6ZO7 - chains C and E of the 5 polymer chains in the assembly; structure by X-ray diffraction, 2.85 A resolution.

# Chain C
Protein: Multidrug efflux pump subunit AcrB
From: Escherichia coli K-12
UniProtKB: P31224 (ACRB_ECOLI); residue numbers follow UniProt; this construct covers 1-1049
Chain sequence (1057 residues; each row starts with the number of its first residue):
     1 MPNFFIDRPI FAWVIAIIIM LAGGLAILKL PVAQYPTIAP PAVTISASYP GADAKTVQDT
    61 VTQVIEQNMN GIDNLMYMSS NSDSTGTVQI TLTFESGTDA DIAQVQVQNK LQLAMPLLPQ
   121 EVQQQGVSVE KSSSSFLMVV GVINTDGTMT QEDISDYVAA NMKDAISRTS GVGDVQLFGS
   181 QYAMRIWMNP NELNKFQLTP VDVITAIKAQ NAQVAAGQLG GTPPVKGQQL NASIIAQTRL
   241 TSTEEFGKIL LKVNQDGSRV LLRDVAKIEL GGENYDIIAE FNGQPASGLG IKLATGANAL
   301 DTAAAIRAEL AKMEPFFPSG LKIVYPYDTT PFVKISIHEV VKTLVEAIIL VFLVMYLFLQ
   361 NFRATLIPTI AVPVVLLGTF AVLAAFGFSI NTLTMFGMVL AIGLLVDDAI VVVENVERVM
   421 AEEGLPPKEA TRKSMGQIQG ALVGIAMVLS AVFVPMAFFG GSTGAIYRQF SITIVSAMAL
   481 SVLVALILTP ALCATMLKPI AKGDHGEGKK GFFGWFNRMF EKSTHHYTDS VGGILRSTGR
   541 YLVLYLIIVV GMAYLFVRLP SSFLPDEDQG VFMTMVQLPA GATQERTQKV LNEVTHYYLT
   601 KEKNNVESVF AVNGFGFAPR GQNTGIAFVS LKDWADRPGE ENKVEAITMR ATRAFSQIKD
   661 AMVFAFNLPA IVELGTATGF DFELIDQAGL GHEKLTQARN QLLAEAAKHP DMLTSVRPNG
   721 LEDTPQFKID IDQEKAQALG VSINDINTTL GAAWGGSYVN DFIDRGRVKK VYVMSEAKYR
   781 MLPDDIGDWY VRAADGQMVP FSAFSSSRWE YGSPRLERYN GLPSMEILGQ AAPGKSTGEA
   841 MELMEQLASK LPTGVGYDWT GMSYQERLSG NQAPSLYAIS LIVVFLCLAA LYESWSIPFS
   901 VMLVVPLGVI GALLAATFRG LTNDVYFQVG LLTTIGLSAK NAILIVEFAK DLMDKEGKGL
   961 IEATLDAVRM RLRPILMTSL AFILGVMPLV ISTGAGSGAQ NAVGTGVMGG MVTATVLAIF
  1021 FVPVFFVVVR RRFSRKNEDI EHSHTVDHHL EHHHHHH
Disordered / not traced: 1035-1057
Differences from the reference sequence: conflict Pro-619 (Gly in P31224); expression tag (1050-1057)
Residues lining bound ligands:
  - phosphatidylethanolamine (PTY), molecule 1: Gln-439, Gly-440, Val-443, Met-447, Cys-887, Ala-890, Leu-891, Tyr-892, Lys-950, Asp-954
  - phosphatidylethanolamine (PTY), molecule 2: Ala-878, Ile-882, Phe-885, Leu-886, Ser-894, Trp-895, Ser-896, Lys-950, Arg-1030, Phe-1033, Ser-1034
  - hexadecane (R16): Pro-455, Phe-458, Phe-459, Gln-872, Ser-875, Ile-879, Val-883
UniProt features mapped onto this chain:
  - mutagenesis: His-526 (H526Y: Partially restores chloramphenicol resistance to an AcrZ G30R mutant)
From the paper describing this entry:
  - mutagenesis - I38A, L393A, I466A, F563A, I671A, L674A: decreased growth in response to drugs with low molecular weight (LMW)
  - mutagenesis - F563A: decreased growth in response to fusidic acid (FUA)
  - mutagenesis - F563A: decreased growth in response to novobiocin
  - mutagenesis - F380A/F563A: decreased growth in response to FUA
  - mutagenesis - F380A/F563A: unchanged growth in response to doxorubicin
  - mutagenesis - G621P: unchanged growth in response to RFB
  - mutagenesis - T934A, L937A: decreased growth in response to erythromycin
  - mutagenesis - T934A, L937A: unchanged growth in response to Doxorubicin
  - mutagenesis - I38A, L393A, I466A, I671A, L674A: decreased growth in response to beta-lactams, linezolid, and phenicols
  - mutagenesis - F380A/F563A, F563A/L674A: abolished growth in response to DDM
  - mutagenesis - F380A/F563A, F563A: decreased growth in response to beta-lactams
  - mutagenesis - F563A: decreased growth in response to phenicols
  - mutagenesis - G621P: decreased growth in response to 3-FOR
  - catalytic residues: Asp-407, Asp-408, Lys-940 (citing earlier work)
  - mutagenesis - T934A, L937A: increased growth in response to beta-lactams
  - mutagenesis - T934A, L937A: increased growth in response to novobiocin
  - mutagenesis - A981C: unchanged growth in response to all the tested drugs

# Chain E
Protein: Darpin
From: synthetic construct
Notes: antibody fragment or engineered binder
Chain sequence (169 residues; row label = number of the first residue in the row):
     1 MRGSHHHHHH GSDLGKKLLE AARAGRDDEV RILMANGADV NAADVVGWTP LHLAAYWGHL
    61 EIVEVLLKNG ADVNAYDTLG STPLHLAAHF GHLEIVEVLL KNGADVNAKD DNGITPLHLA
   121 ANRGHLEIVE VLLKYGADVN AQDKFGKTAF DISINNGNED LAEILQKLN
Disordered / not traced: 1-12, 167-169

# How chain C and chain E interact
Contacting residue pairs (11; chain C residue first):
  Leu-230(C) with Val-45(E), hydrophobic; Val-46(E), hydrophobic
  Lys-248(C) with Asn-155(E); Asn-156(E), hydrogen bond
  Arg-259(C) with Lys-147(E); Asn-155(E)
  Leu-261(C) with Asn-155(E)
  Arg-263(C) with Ile-154(E), hydrogen bond (side chain-backbone); Asn-155(E), hydrogen bond (side chain-backbone); Asn-156(E); Gly-157(E)
Interface residues without a listed pair, chain C (6 interface residues in all): Gln-229

# In short
6 residues of chain C face 7 of chain E across their interface; the contacts include 3 hydrogen bonds. Among
the polar pairs are Lys-248(C)/Asn-156(E), Arg-263(C)/Ile-154(E) and Arg-263(C)/Asn-155(E). The paper reports
catalytic residues Asp-407(C), Asp-408(C) and Lys-940(C); I38A, L393A and I466A of chain C, among others,
reduce growth in response to drugs with low molecular weight (LMW); 12 substitutions were tested in all.
Chain C is Multidrug efflux pump subunit AcrB (Escherichia coli K-12) and chain E is Darpin (synthetic
construct); the structure, 3-Formylrifamycin SV binding to the access pocket of AcrB-G619P L and T protomer,
was determined by X-ray diffraction together with 6ZO5, 6ZO6, 6ZO8, 6ZO9, 6ZOA, 6ZOB and 6 further entries
from the same study.
